Entry 2XGM (X-ray diffraction, 2.55 A resolution); this record covers chain A.

[Chain A]
Protein: Xcogt
From: Xanthomonas campestris
UniProt: Q8PC69 (Q8PC69_XANCP); residue numbers follow UniProt; this construct covers 1-568
Amino-acid sequence (568 residues; each row starts with the number of its first residue):
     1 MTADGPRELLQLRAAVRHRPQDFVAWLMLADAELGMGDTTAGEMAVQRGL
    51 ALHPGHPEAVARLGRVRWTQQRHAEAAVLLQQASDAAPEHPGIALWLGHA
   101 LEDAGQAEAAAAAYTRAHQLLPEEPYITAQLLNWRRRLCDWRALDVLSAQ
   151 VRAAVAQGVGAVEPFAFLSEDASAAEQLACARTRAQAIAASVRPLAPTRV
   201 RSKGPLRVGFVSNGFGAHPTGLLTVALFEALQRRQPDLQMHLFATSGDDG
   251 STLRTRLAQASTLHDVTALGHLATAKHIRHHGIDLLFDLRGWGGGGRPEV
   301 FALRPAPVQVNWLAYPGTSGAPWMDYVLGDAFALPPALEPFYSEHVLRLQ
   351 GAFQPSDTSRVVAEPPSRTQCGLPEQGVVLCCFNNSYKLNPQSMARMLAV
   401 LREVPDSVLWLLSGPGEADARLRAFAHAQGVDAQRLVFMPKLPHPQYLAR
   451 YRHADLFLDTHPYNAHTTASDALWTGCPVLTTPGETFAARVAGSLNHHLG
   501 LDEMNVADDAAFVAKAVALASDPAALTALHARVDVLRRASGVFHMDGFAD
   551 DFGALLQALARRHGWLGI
Not modelled in the structure: 1-56
Residues lining bound ligands: alloxan (LXN): Leu412, Lys441, Leu442, His444, Tyr447, Thr468
Reported in the primary citation:
  - binding site for alloxan: Leu442, His444, Tyr447
  - mutagenesis - D471A: abolished binding to UDP-GlcNAc

[In short]
Chain A binds alloxan. The paper reports a binding site for alloxan at Leu442, His444 and Tyr447; D471A
abolishes binding to UDP-GlcNAc.
Chain A is Xcogt (Xanthomonas campestris); the structure, Substrate and product analogues as human O-GlcNAc
transferase inhibitors, was determined by X-ray diffraction, deposited together with 2XGO and 2XGS.
